PDB entry 7WDF | electron microscopy, 3.90 A resolution | chains D and E of the 7 polymer chains in the assembly

== Chain D ==
Protein: Heavy chain of S3H3 Fab
Organism: Mus musculus
Notes: antibody fragment or engineered binder
Amino-acid sequence (217 residues; each row starts with the number of its first residue):
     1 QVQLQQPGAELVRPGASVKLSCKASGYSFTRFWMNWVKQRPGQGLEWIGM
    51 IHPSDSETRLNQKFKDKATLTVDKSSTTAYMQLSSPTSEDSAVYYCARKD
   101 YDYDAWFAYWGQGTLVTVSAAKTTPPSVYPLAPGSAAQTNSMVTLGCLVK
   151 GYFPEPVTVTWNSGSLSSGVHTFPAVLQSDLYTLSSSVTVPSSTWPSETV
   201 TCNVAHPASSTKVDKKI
Disulfides: Cys22-Cys96, Cys147-Cys202

== Chain E ==
Protein: Light chain of S3H3 Fab
Organism: Mus musculus
Notes: antibody fragment or engineered binder
Amino-acid sequence (215 residues; each row starts with the number of its first residue):
     1 DIVLTQSPASLAVSLGQRATISCRASKSVSASVYSYMHWYQQKPGQPPKL
    51 LIYLASSLESGVPARFSGSGSGTDFTLNIHPVEEEDAATYYCHHSRELPP
   101 AFGGGTKLEIKRADAAPTVSIFPPSSEQLTSGGASVVCFLNNFYPKDINV
   151 KWKIDGSERQNGVLNSWTDQDSKDSTYSMSSTLTLTKDEYERHNSYTCEA
   201 THKTSTSPIVKSFNR
Disulfides: Cys23-Cys92, Cys138-Cys198

== How chain D and chain E interact ==
Contacting residue pairs (66):
  Val37(D) - Phe102(E)  hydrophobic
  Gln39(D) - Gln42(E)  hydrogen bond
  Gly44(D) - Tyr91(E)
  Leu45(D) - Gln42(E)
  Leu45(D) - Pro48(E)  hydrophobic
  Leu45(D) - Tyr91(E)  hydrophobic
  Leu45(D) - Phe102(E)  hydrophobic
  Trp47(D) - Pro99(E)  hydrophobic
  Trp47(D) - Pro100(E)
  Tyr95(D) - Gln42(E)
  Tyr95(D) - Gln46(E)
  Tyr103(D) - Ala31(E)  hydrogen bond (side chain-backbone)
  Tyr103(D) - Tyr34(E)  hydrogen bond (side chain-backbone)
  Tyr103(D) - Tyr36(E)  hydrogen bond
  Tyr103(D) - Leu54(E)  hydrophobic
  Asp104(D) - Tyr36(E)
  Asp104(D) - Met37(E)  hydrogen bond (side chain-backbone)
  Asp104(D) - His38(E)  salt bridge
  Asp104(D) - Leu54(E)
  Asp104(D) - Ser95(E)  hydrogen bond
  Ala105(D) - His38(E)  hydrogen bond (backbone-side chain)
  Ala105(D) - Ser95(E)  hydrogen bond (backbone-side chain)
  Trp106(D) - His38(E)
  Trp106(D) - Leu50(E)
  Phe107(D) - Tyr40(E)  hydrogen bond (backbone-side chain)
  Phe107(D) - Phe102(E)  hydrophobic
  Trp110(D) - Pro47(E)  hydrophobic
  Trp110(D) - Pro48(E)  hydrogen bond (side chain-backbone)
  Tyr129(D) - Ser125(E)
  Tyr129(D) - Glu127(E)
  Tyr129(D) - Gln128(E)
  Tyr129(D) - Ser131(E)
  Pro130(D) - Ser125(E)
  Pro130(D) - Glu127(E)
  Leu131(D) - Phe122(E)  hydrophobic
  Leu131(D) - Pro123(E)
  Ala132(D) - Pro123(E)
  Pro133(D) - Pro123(E)
  Thr144(D) - Phe122(E)
  Leu145(D) - Phe122(E)
  Gly146(D) - Phe122(E)
  Gly146(D) - Phe139(E)
  Leu148(D) - Gln128(E)
  Leu148(D) - Ser135(E)
  Lys150(D) - Gln128(E)
  Lys150(D) - Ser135(E)  hydrogen bond
  Lys150(D) - Thr184(E)
  His171(D) - Asn141(E)
  Phe173(D) - Phe139(E)  hydrophobic
  Phe173(D) - Asn141(E)
  Phe173(D) - Ser166(E)
  Phe173(D) - Thr168(E)
  Phe173(D) - Ser180(E)
  Pro174(D) - Ser166(E)  hydrogen bond (backbone-side chain)
  Pro174(D) - Trp167(E)
  Pro174(D) - Thr168(E)
  Val176(D) - Leu164(E)  hydrophobic
  Val176(D) - Asn165(E)
  Val176(D) - Ser166(E)
  Gln178(D) - Leu164(E)
  Ser185(D) - Phe139(E)
  Ser185(D) - Ser180(E)  hydrogen bond
  Ser186(D) - Phe139(E)
  Ser187(D) - Phe139(E)
  Ser187(D) - Asn141(E)
  Lys215(D) - Glu127(E)  salt bridge
Interface residues without a listed pair, chain D (37 interface residues in all): Gln43, Glu46, Gly111, Val128, Thr172, Thr183
Interface residues without a listed pair, chain E (41 interface residues in all): Ser35, His93, Gly104, Ser120, Val137, Ser178, Met179, Thr182

== In short ==
37 residues of chain D and 41 residues of chain E are in contact, with 13 hydrogen bonds and 2 salt bridges.
Among the polar pairs are Asp104(D)-His38(E), Lys215(D)-Glu127(E) and Gln39(D)-Gln42(E).
Here chain D is Heavy chain of S3H3 Fab and chain E is Light chain of S3H3 Fab, both from Mus musculus. Entry
7WDF (SARS-CoV-2 Beta spike in complex with two S3H3 Fabs) was determined by electron microscopy together with
7WCR, 7WCZ, 7WD0, 7WD7, 7WD8 and 7WD9 from the same study.
